2YFL - chains H and J of the 6 polymer chains in the assembly; structure by X-ray diffraction, 2.60 A resolution.

[Chain H (and J)]
Protein: Biphenyl dioxygenase subunit beta
Source organism: Burkholderia xenovorans
Notes: EC 1.14.12.18; chain J of this document is another copy of the same molecule, construct and numbering; everything in this record applies to it too
Reference sequence: P37334 (BPHE_BURXL); numbering as in UniProt (aligned over 1-188)
Amino-acid sequence (188 residues; each row starts with the number of its first residue):
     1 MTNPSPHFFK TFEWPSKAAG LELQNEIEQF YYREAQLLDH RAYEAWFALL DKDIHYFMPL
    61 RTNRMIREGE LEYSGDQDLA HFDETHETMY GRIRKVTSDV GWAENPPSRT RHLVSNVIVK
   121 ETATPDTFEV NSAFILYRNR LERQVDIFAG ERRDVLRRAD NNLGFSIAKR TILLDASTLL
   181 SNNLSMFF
Unresolved in the structure: 1-8

[How chain H and chain J interact]
Residue-residue contacts (70; chain H residue first):
  Phe-9(H) with His-40(J), hydrogen bond (backbone-side chain)
  Lys-10(H) with His-40(J)
  Thr-11(H) with Gln-36(J); Leu-37(J); His-40(J); Ala-42(J)
  Phe-12(H) with Gln-36(J)
  Trp-14(H) with Arg-33(J); Asn-162(J), hydrogen bond (side chain-backbone); Leu-163(J), hydrophobic
  Pro-15(H) with Arg-33(J), hydrogen bond (backbone-side chain)
  Ser-16(H) with Arg-33(J)
  Leu-21(H) with Leu-21(J); Asn-25(J)
  Gln-24(H) with Asn-25(J); Gln-29(J), hydrogen bond
  Arg-61(H) with Arg-41(J); Arg-109(J)
  Thr-62(H) with Arg-109(J)
  Asn-63(H) with Arg-109(J), hydrogen bond; Leu-141(J), hydrogen bond (side chain-backbone); Glu-142(J)
  Arg-64(H) with Pro-106(J); Pro-107(J)
  Met-65(H) with Asn-105(J); Pro-106(J)
  Ile-66(H) with Thr-97(J); Ser-98(J); Asp-99(J); Asn-105(J), hydrogen bond (backbone-side chain)
  Glu-72(H) with Arg-41(J), salt bridge
  Leu-113(H) with Leu-113(J), hydrophobic
  Ser-115(H) with Tyr-32(J); Val-114(J), hydrogen bond (side chain-backbone)
  Asn-116(H) with Tyr-32(J); Ala-35(J); His-112(J), hydrogen bond (side chain-backbone); Leu-113(J); Val-114(J), hydrogen bond (side chain-backbone)
  Val-117(H) with Gln-29(J), hydrogen bond (backbone-side chain); Tyr-32(J)
  Ile-118(H) with Gln-29(J); Tyr-32(J)
  Asn-131(H) with Gln-36(J)
  Ala-133(H) with Leu-113(J), hydrophobic
  Phe-134(H) with Leu-113(J)
  Ile-135(H) with Leu-113(J), hydrophobic; Ile-135(J), hydrophobic
  Ile-147(H) with Tyr-137(J)
  Ala-149(H) with Tyr-137(J), hydrophobic
  Gly-150(H) with Arg-111(J)
  Glu-151(H) with Gln-36(J); His-40(J), salt bridge; Arg-111(J), salt bridge
  Arg-153(H) with Gln-36(J); His-40(J)
  Asp-175(H) with Arg-109(J); Thr-110(J); Arg-111(J), salt bridge; Tyr-137(J); Asn-139(J)
  Ala-176(H) with Arg-109(J); Asn-139(J)
  Ser-177(H) with Arg-109(J), hydrogen bond; Asn-139(J); Leu-141(J), hydrogen bond (side chain-backbone); Glu-142(J)
  Thr-178(H) with Glu-142(J)
  Leu-180(H) with Arg-143(J); Val-145(J), hydrophobic
Also at the interface, not in a pair above, chain H (38 interface residues in all): Ala-18, Ala-19, Leu-173
Also at the interface, not in a pair above, chain J (37 interface residues in all): Glu-22, Val-96, Trp-102, Glu-104, Ile-147

[Overview]
Chain H and chain J form an interface of 38 and 37 residues respectively, with 13 hydrogen bonds and 4 salt
bridges. Among the polar pairs are Glu-72(H)/Arg-41(J), Glu-151(H)/His-40(J) and Glu-151(H)/Arg-111(J).
Chain H and chain J are both Biphenyl dioxygenase subunit beta (Burkholderia xenovorans); the structure,
Crystal Structure of Biphenyl dioxygenase variant RR41 with 2-chloro dibenzofuran, was determined by X-ray
diffraction.
